PDB entry 9GFM | electron microscopy, 3.80 A resolution | chains L and T of the 11 polymer chains in the assembly

Chain L:
Molecule: Nucleosomal DNA strand 2
Sequence (139 nucleotides; each row starts with the number of its first residue; numbers below 1 keep their minus sign (DT-81 is residue -81)):
   -81 TGCCGAGGCCGCTCAATTGGTCGTAGACAGCTCTAGCACCGCTTAAACGC
   -31 ACGTACGCGCTGTCCCCCGCGTTTTAACCGCCAAGGGGATTACTCCCTAG
    19 TCTCCAGGCACGTGTCAGATATATACATCCTGTGCATGT

Chain T:
Protein: Histone H2B type 2-E
Organism: Homo sapiens
UniProtKB: Q16778 (H2B2E_HUMAN); residues 31-123 here correspond to UniProt positions 32-124 (UniProt number = residue number + 1)
Chain sequence (93 residues; row label = number of the first residue in the row):
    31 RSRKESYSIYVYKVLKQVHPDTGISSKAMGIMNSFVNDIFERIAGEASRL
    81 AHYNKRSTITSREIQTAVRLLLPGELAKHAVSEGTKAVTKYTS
UniProt features mapped onto this chain:
  - modified residue: Lys34 (N6-(2-hydroxyisobutyryl)lysine), Glu35 (PolyADP-ribosyl glutamic acid), Ser36 (Phosphoserine), Lys43 (N6-(2-hydroxyisobutyryl)lysine), Lys46 (N6-(2-hydroxyisobutyryl)lysine), Lys57 (N6,N6-dimethyllysine), Arg79 (Dimethylated arginine), Lys85 (N6,N6,N6-trimethyllysine), Arg86 (Omega-N-methylarginine), Arg92 (Omega-N-methylarginine), Lys108 (N6-(2-hydroxyisobutyryl)lysine), Thr115 (Phosphothreonine), Lys116 (N6-(2-hydroxyisobutyryl)lysine), Lys120 (N6-(2-hydroxyisobutyryl)lysine)
  - glycosylation: Ser112 (O-linked (GlcNAc) serine)
  - cross-link (Glycyl lysine isopeptide (Lys-Gly)): Lys34 (interchain with G-Cter in ubiquitin), Lys120 (interchain with G-Cter in ubiquitin)

Chain L / chain T interface:
Residue-residue contacts (15):
  DC-54(L) - Ile54(T)  sugar contact
  DC-54(L) - Ser55(T)  hydrogen bond to the phosphate
  DC-54(L) - Ser56(T)  hydrogen bond to the phosphate
  DA-53(L) - Tyr42(T)  hydrogen bond to the phosphate
  DA-53(L) - Gly53(T)  phosphate contact
  DA-53(L) - Ile54(T)  hydrogen bond to the phosphate
  DA-47(L) - Arg33(T)  base contact
  DC-45(L) - Arg33(T)  sugar contact
  DC-34(L) - Ser87(T)  hydrogen bond to the phosphate
  DG-33(L) - Arg86(T)  phosphate contact
  DG-33(L) - Ser87(T)  hydrogen bond to the phosphate
  DG-33(L) - Thr88(T)  hydrogen bond to the phosphate
  DC-32(L) - Arg86(T)  salt bridge to the phosphate
  DG30(L) - Arg31(T)  phosphate contact
  DG30(L) - Ser32(T)  hydrogen bond to the phosphate
Other interface residues (no listed pair), chain L (12 interface residues in all): DG-52, DG-46, DC29, DT31

Summary:
12 residues of chain L face 11 of chain T across their interface; the contacts include 8 hydrogen bonds and 1
salt bridge. Polar contacts include DC-54(L)-Ser55(T), DC-54(L)-Ser56(T) and DA-53(L)-Tyr42(T).
Chain L is Nucleosomal DNA strand 2 and chain T is Histone H2B type 2-E (Homo sapiens); the structure, CryoEM
structure of the human INO80 core-nucleosome complex state N-7, was determined by electron microscopy.
